7E98 - chains B and C of the 4 polymer chains in the assembly; structure by X-ray diffraction, 2.20 A resolution.

[Chain B]
Molecule: Extracellular giant hemoglobin major globin subunit A2
From: Oligobrachia mashikoi
UniProt: Q7M413 (GLBA2_OLIMA); residues 1-142 here correspond to UniProt positions 17-158 (UniProt number = residue number + 16)
Amino-acid sequence (142 residues; each row starts with the number of its first residue):
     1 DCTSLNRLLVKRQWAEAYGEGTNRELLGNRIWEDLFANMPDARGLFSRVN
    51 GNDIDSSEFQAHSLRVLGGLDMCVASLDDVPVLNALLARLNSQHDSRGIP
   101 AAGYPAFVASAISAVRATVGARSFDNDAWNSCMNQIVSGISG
Cystine bridges: C2-C132
Ion coordination: heme Fe: H94 (together with oxygen molecule)
Residues lining bound ligands:
  - heme (HEM): L45, F46, R48, V49, H62, R65, V66, G69, L70, L90, Q93, H94, R97, I99, G103, Y104, F107, I136, V137, I140
  - heme / oxygen molecule: W32, L45, F46, R48, V49, H62, R65, V66, G69, L70, L90, Q93, H94, R97, I99, G103, Y104, F107, I136, V137, I140
  - oxygen molecule (OXY): W32, F46, H62, V66, H94
Curated features (UniProtKB/Swiss-Prot):
  - binding site (hydrogen sulfide): C73
  - binding site (heme b): H94

[Chain C]
Molecule: Extracellular giant hemoglobin major globin subunit B2
From: Oligobrachia mashikoi
UniProt: Q7M418 (GLBB2_OLIMA); residues 1-147 here correspond to UniProt positions 17-163 (UniProt number = residue number + 16)
Amino-acid sequence (147 residues; numbered 1 to 147; the number before each row is that of its first residue):
     1 SSCCSSEDRANVMHNWDAAWSAAYSDRRVALAQAVFASLFSRDAAAQGLF
    51 SGVSADNPDSADFRAHCVRVVNGLDVAINMLNDPAVLNEQLAHLSAQHQA
   101 RAGVAAAHFDVMAEAFAEVMPQVSSCFSSDSWNRCFARIANGISAGL
Not modelled in the structure: 1
Cystine bridges: C4-C135
Ion coordination: heme Fe: H98 (together with oxygen molecule)
Residues lining bound ligands:
  - heme (HEM): A46, L49, F50, V53, H66, R69, V70, G73, L74, L94, H98, R101, V104, H108, F109, M112, F136, I143
  - heme / oxygen molecule: F36, A46, L49, F50, V53, H66, R69, V70, G73, L74, L94, H98, R101, V104, H108, F109, M112, F136, I143
  - oxygen molecule (OXY): F36, F50, H66, V70, H98, M112
Curated features (UniProtKB/Swiss-Prot):
  - binding site (hydrogen sulfide): C67
  - binding site (heme b): H98
What the authors report for this chain:
  - conformationally variable residues (side-chain flip): R101

[Chain B / chain C interface]
Contacting residue pairs - 47 pairs, chain B then chain C:
  K11(B) - A22(C)  hydrogen bond (side chain-backbone)
  K11(B) - A23(C)
  K11(B) - Y24(C)  hydrogen bond (side chain-backbone)
  K11(B) - S25(C)
  W14(B) - A22(C)
  A15(B) - S21(C)
  A15(B) - A23(C)
  E20(B) - D17(C)
  E20(B) - N79(C)
  G21(B) - M13(C)
  G21(B) - N79(C)  hydrogen bond (backbone-side chain)
  T22(B) - N82(C)
  R24(B) - D75(C)  salt bridge
  R24(B) - N79(C)
  E25(B) - D83(C)
  S57(B) - A85(C)
  S57(B) - E89(C)
  E58(B) - E89(C)
  Q60(B) - V86(C)
  A61(B) - V86(C)
  A61(B) - E89(C)
  A61(B) - Q90(C)
  L64(B) - V76(C)
  L64(B) - M80(C)  hydrophobic
  R65(B) - Q90(C)  hydrogen bond
  R65(B) - H93(C)
  G68(B) - N72(C)  hydrogen bond (backbone-side chain)
  G68(B) - V76(C)
  D71(B) - A22(C)
  D71(B) - R28(C)  salt bridge
  D71(B) - N72(C)
  M72(B) - R28(C)
  M72(B) - V68(C)  hydrophobic
  M72(B) - R69(C)
  M72(B) - N72(C)
  A75(B) - A22(C)  hydrophobic
  A75(B) - R28(C)
  D78(B) - S25(C)  hydrogen bond
  P81(B) - A61(C)
  V82(B) - R64(C)
  V82(B) - A65(C)  hydrophobic
  A85(B) - A61(C)
  A85(B) - A65(C)  hydrophobic
  L86(B) - A65(C)
  L86(B) - R69(C)
  R89(B) - V53(C)
  R89(B) - R69(C)
Interface residues without a listed pair, chain B (26 interface residues in all): Y18, D79
Interface residues without a listed pair, chain C (28 interface residues in all): V29, D62

[Overview]
26 residues of chain B face 28 of chain C across their interface; the contacts include 6 hydrogen bonds and 2
salt bridges. Polar pairs include R24(B)-D75(C), D71(B)-R28(C) and K11(B)-A22(C). Heme is bound between chain
B and chain C. Bound to chain B: oxygen molecule and heme / oxygen molecule. The paper reports conformational
variability at R101(C).
Here chain B is Extracellular giant hemoglobin major globin subunit A2 and chain C is Extracellular giant
hemoglobin major globin subunit B2, both from Oligobrachia mashikoi. Entry 7E98 (Oxy-deoxy intermediate of 400
kDa giant hemoglobin at 21% oxygen saturation) was determined by X-ray diffraction (same publication as 7E96,
7E97 and 7E99).
